Entry 1NIS (X-ray diffraction, 2.05 A resolution); this record covers chain A.

Chain A:
Molecule: Aconitase
Organism: Bos taurus
Notes: EC 4.2.1.3
UniProtKB: P20004 (ACON_BOVIN); residues 2-754 here correspond to UniProt positions 29-781 (UniProt number = residue number + 27)
Chain sequence (754 residues; row label = number of the first residue in the row):
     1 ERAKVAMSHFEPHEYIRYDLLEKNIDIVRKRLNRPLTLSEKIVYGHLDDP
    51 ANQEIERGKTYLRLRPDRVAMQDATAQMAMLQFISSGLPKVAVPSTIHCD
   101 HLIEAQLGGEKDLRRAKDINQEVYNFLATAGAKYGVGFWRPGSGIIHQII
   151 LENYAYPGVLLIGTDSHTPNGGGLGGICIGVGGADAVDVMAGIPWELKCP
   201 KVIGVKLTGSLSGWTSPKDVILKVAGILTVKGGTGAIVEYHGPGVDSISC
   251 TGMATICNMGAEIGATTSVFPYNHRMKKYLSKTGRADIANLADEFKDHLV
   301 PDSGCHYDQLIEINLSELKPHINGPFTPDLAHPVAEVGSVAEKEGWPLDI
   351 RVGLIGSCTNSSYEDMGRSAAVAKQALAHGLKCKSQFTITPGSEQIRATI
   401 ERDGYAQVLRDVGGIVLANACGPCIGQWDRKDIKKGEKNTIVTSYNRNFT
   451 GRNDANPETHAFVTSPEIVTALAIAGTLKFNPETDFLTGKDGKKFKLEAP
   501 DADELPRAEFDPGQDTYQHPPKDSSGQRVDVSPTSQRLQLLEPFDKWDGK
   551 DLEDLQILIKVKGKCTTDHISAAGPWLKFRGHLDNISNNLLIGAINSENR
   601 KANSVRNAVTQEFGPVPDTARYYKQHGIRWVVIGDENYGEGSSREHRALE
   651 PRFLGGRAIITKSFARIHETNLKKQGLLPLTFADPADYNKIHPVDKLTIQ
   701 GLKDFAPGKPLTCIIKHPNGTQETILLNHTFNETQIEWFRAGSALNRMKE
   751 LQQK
Disordered / not traced: 1
Modified / non-standard residues: E1 (pyroglutamic acid; PCA)
Bound ions: 4Fe-4S cluster Fe: C358, C421, C424
Ligand contacts:
  - 2-hydroxy-2-nitromethyl succinic acid (NTC): Q72, A74, T75, H101, D165, S166, H167, I425, R447, R452, R580, S642, S643, R644
  - 4Fe-4S cluster (SF4): H101, I145, I146, H147, D165, H167, S357, C358, C421, C424, I425, N446, R452
Curated features (UniProtKB/Swiss-Prot):
  - binding site (substrate): Q72, D165 to H167, R447, R452, R580, S643, R644
  - binding site ([4Fe-4S] cluster): C358, C421, C424
  - modified residue: K4 (N6-succinyllysine), K23 (N6-acetyllysine), K111 (N6-acetyllysine), K117 (N6-acetyllysine), K206 (N6-acetyllysine), K384 (N6-succinyllysine), K490 (N6-acetyllysine), K496 (N6-acetyllysine), K522 (N6-succinyllysine), S532 (Phosphoserine), K546 (N6-acetyllysine), K564 (N6-succinyllysine), K578 (N6-acetyllysine), K601 (N6-succinyllysine), S643 (Phosphoserine), K662 (N6-succinyllysine), K696 (N6-acetyllysine), K703 (N6-acetyllysine), K709 (N6-acetyllysine), K716 (N6-acetyllysine)

In short:
Ligands of chain A: 4Fe-4S cluster and 2-hydroxy-2-nitromethyl succinic acid. The 4Fe-4S cluster Fe site is
built by C358, C421 and C424. UniProt lists 9 substrate-binding residues and 3 [4Fe-4S] cluster-binding
residues.
Chain A is Aconitase (Bos taurus); the structure, Crystal structure of aconitase with trans-aconitate and
nitrocitrate bound, was determined by X-ray diffraction together with 1ACO and 1NIT from the same study.
